PDB entry 7NXD | electron microscopy, 4.60 A resolution (low resolution: residue-level contacts below are approximate; hydrogen-bond / salt-bridge calls are withheld) | chains A and B

Chain A:
Protein: Integrin alpha-5
From: Homo sapiens
UniProt: P08648 (ITA5_HUMAN); residues 1-1008 here correspond to UniProt positions 42-1049 (UniProt number = residue number + 41)
Sequence (1008 residues; each row starts with the number of its first residue):
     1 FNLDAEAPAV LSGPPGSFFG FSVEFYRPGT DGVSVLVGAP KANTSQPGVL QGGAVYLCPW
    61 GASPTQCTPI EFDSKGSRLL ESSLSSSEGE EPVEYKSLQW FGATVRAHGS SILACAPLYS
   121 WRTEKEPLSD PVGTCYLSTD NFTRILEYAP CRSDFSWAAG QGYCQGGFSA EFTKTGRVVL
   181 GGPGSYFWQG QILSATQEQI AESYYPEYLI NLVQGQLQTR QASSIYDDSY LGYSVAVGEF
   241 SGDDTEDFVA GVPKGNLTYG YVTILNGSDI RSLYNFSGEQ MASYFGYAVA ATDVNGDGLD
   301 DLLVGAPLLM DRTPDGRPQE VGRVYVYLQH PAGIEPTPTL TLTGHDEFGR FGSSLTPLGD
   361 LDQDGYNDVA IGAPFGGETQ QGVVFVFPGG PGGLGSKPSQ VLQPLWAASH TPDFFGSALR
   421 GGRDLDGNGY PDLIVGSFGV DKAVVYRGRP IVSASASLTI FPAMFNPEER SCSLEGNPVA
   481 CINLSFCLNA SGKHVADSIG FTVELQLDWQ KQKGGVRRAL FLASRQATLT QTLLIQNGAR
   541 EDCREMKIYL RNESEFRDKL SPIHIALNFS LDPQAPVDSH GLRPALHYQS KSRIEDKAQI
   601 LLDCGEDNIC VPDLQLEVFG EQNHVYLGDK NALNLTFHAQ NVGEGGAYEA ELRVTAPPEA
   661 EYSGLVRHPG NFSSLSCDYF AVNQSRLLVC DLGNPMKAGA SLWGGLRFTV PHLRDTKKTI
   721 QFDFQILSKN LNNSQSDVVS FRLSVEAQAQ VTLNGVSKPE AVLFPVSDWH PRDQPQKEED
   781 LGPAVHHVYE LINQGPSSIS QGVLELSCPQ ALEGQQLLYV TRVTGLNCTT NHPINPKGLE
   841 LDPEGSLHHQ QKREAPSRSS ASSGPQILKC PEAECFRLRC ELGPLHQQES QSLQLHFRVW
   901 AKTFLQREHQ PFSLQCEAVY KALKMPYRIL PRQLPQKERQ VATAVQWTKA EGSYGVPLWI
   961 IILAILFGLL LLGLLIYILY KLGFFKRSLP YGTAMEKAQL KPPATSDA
Not modelled in the structure: 761-779, 841-863, 948-1008
Cystine bridges: Cys58-Cys67, Cys115-Cys135, Cys151-Cys164, Cys472-Cys481, Cys487-Cys543, Cys604-Cys610, Cys677-Cys690, Cys808-Cys916, Cys828-Cys880, Cys870-Cys875
Covalent attachments: N-acetylglucosamine (NAG) linked to Asn43, Asn141, Asn256, Asn266, Asn275, Asn483, Asn489, Asn568
Bound ions: Ca2+ site 1: Glu239, Ser241, Asp243, Thr245, Asp247; Ca2+ site 2: Asp293, Asn295, Asp297, Leu299, Asp301; Ca2+ site 3: Asp360, Asp362, Asp364, Tyr366, Asp368; Ca2+ site 4: Asp424, Asp426, Asn428, Tyr430, Asp432; Ca2+ site 5: Asp607, Ile609, Glu644
What the authors report for this chain:
  - mutagenesis - N275A: decreased binding to FN

Chain B:
Protein: Integrin beta-1
From: Homo sapiens
UniProt: P05556 (ITB1_HUMAN); residues 1-778 here correspond to UniProt positions 21-798 (UniProt number = residue number + 20)
Sequence (778 residues; each row starts with the number of its first residue):
     1 QTDENRCLKA NAKSCGECIQ AGPNCGWCTN STFLQEGMPT SARCDDLEAL KKKGCPPDDI
    61 ENPRGSKDIK KNKNVTNRSK GTAEKLKPED IHQIQPQQLV LRLRSGEPQT FTLKFKRAED
   121 YPIDLYYLMD LSYSMKDDLE NVKSLGTDLM NEMRRITSDF RIGFGSFVEK TVMPYISTTP
   181 AKLRNPCTSE QNCTTPFSYK NVLSLTNKGE VFNELVGKQR ISGNLDSPEG GFDAIMQVAV
   241 CGSLIGWRNV TRLLVFSTDA GFHFAGDGKL GGIVLPNDGQ CHLENNMYTM SHYYDYPSIA
   301 HLVQKLSENN IQTIFAVTEE FQPVYKELKN LIPKSAVGTL SANSSNVIQL IIDAYNSLSS
   361 EVILENGKLS EGVTISYKSY CKNGVNGTGE NGRKCSNISI GDEVQFEISI TSNKCPKKDS
   421 DSFKIRPLGF TEEVEVILQY ICECECQSEG IPESPKCHEG NGTFECGACR CNEGRVGRHC
   481 ECSTDEVNSE DMDAYCRKEN SSEICSNNGE CVCGQCVCRK RDNTNEIYSG KFCECDNFNC
   541 DRSNGLICGG NGVCKCRVCE CNPNYTGSAC DCSLDTSTCE ASNGQICNGR GICECGVCKC
   601 TDPKFQGQTC EMCQTCLGVC AEHKECVQCR AFNKGEKKDT CTQECSYFNI TKVESRDKLP
   661 QPVQPDPVSH CKEKDVDDCW FYFTYSVNGN NEVMVHVVEN PECPTGPDII PIVAGVVAGI
   721 VLIGLALLLI WKLLMIIHDR REFAKFEKEK MNAKWDTGEN PIYKSAVTTV VNPKYEGK
Not modelled in the structure: 1-2, 638-640, 660-667, 704-778
Cystine bridges: Cys7-Cys25, Cys15-Cys444, Cys18-Cys44, Cys187-Cys193, Cys241-Cys281, Cys381-Cys395, Cys415-Cys442, Cys446-Cys466, Cys457-Cys469, Cys471-Cys480, Cys482-Cys513, Cys496-Cys511, Cys505-Cys516, Cys518-Cys533, Cys535-Cys556, Cys540-Cys554, Cys548-Cys559, Cys561-Cys570, Cys572-Cys595, Cys579-Cys593, Cys587-Cys598, Cys600-Cys610, Cys613-Cys616, Cys620-Cys671, Cys626-Cys645, Cys629-Cys641, Cys679-Cys703
Covalent attachments: N-acetylglucosamine (NAG) linked to Asn30, Asn192, Asn249, Asn343, Asn386, Asn397, Asn461
Sequence notes: conflict His92 (Thr112 in P05556), Thr195 (Ser215 in P05556)
Bound ions: Mg2+: Ser132, Glu229; Ca2+ site 1: Asp137, Asp138, Ala342; Ca2+ site 2: Asn224, Asp226, Pro228, Glu229
What the authors report for this chain:
  - post-translational modification sites: Asn343

Interface between chain A and chain B:
Pairs across the interface (53):
  Phe18(A) with Val274(B)
  Trp100(A) with Gly272(B)
  Leu118(A) with Met173(B)
  Ser129(A) with Ser177(B); Thr178(B); Thr179(B)
  Trp157(A) with Lys182(B); Leu225(B)
  Tyr163(A) with Leu225(B)
  Gln165(A) with Leu270(B)
  Phe168(A) with Lys269(B)
  Trp188(A) with Pro174(B); Leu225(B); Leu270(B)
  Asp228(A) with Pro228(B)
  Tyr230(A) with His263(B); Asp267(B); Leu270(B)
  Tyr233(A) with Gly266(B); Lys269(B)
  Lys254(A) with Asp267(B)
  Leu257(A) with Val324(B)
  Thr258(A) with Phe264(B)
  Met281(A) with Glu327(B); Leu328(B)
  Ala282(A) with Phe264(B)
  Tyr284(A) with Gly266(B)
  Leu308(A) with Phe264(B); Ala265(B)
  Met310(A) with Ala300(B)
  Arg317(A) with Lys368(B)
  Phe348(A) with Gln304(B)
  Phe375(A) with Pro276(B)
  Phe414(A) with Val274(B)
  Phe438(A) with Val274(B)
  Ser554(A) with Ser489(B)
  Arg557(A) with Glu486(B); Ser489(B); Glu490(B); Met492(B)
  Asp558(A) with Glu510(B)
  Leu560(A) with Asn507(B)
  Ser561(A) with Glu510(B); Arg519(B)
  Asp678(A) with Arg542(B)
  Tyr679(A) with Arg542(B); Gly545(B); Leu546(B); Ile547(B)
  Glu790(A) with Gln614(B)
  Ile792(A) with Gln614(B)
  Gln888(A) with Gln606(B)
  Ser890(A) with Gln614(B)
Other interface residues (no listed pair), chain A (49 interface residues in all): Pro183, Tyr259, Tyr287, Asp315, Glu320, Arg350, Lys511, Glu555, Pro562, His564, Glu661, Tyr662, Cys677
Other interface residues (no listed pair), chain B (48 interface residues in all): Ser227, Leu275, Ser298, Ile299, His301, Leu331, Asn488, Asp541, Asn544, Gly607, Met612

In short:
The interface between chain A and chain B involves 49 residues on one side and 48 on the other. Covalently
linked N-acetylglucosamine: at Asn43(A), Asn141(A), Asn256(A), Asn266(A), Asn275(A) and Asn483(A) and 2 more.
From the paper: N275A of chain A reduces binding to FN; a modification site at Asn343(B).
Here chain A is Integrin alpha-5 and chain B is Integrin beta-1, both from Homo sapiens. Entry 7NXD (Cryo-EM
structure of human integrin alpha5beta1 in the half-bent conformation) was determined by electron microscopy.
